1DUE - chain A; structure by X-ray diffraction, 2.00 A resolution.

== Chain A ==
Name: Exfoliative toxin A
From: Staphylococcus aureus
Notes: EC 3.4.21.-
Reference sequence: P09331 (ETA_STAAU); residues 1-242 here correspond to UniProt positions 39-280 (UniProt number = residue number + 38)
Chain sequence (242 residues; row label = number of the first residue in the row):
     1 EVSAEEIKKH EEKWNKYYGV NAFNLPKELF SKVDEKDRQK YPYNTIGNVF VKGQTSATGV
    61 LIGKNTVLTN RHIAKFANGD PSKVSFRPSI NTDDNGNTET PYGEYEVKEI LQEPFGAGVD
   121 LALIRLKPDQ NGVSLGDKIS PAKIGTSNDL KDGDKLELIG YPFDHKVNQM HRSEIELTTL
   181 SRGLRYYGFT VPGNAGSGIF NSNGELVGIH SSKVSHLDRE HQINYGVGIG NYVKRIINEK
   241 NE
Sequence notes: engineered mutation Ala-195 (Ser233 in P09331)
Curated features (UniProtKB/Swiss-Prot):
  - active site (Charge relay system): His-72, Asp-120

== In short ==
From UniProt: active-site residues His-72 and Asp-120.
Chain A is Exfoliative toxin A (Staphylococcus aureus); the structure, Crystal structure of exfoliative toxin
A S195A mutant, was determined by X-ray diffraction, deposited together with 1DT2 and 1DUA.
